PDB entry 7U2B | electron microscopy, 4.10 A resolution (low resolution: residue-level contacts below are approximate; hydrogen-bond / salt-bridge calls are withheld) | chains A and B of the 3 polymer chains in the assembly

== Chain A (and B) ==
Molecule: Serine--tRNA ligase, mitochondrial
From: Homo sapiens
Notes: EC 6.1.1.11; chain B of this document is another copy of the same molecule, construct and numbering; everything in this record applies to it too
Reference sequence: Q9NP81 (SYSM_HUMAN); residues 1-518 here = UniProt positions 1-518
Amino-acid sequence (518 residues; row label = number of the first residue in the row):
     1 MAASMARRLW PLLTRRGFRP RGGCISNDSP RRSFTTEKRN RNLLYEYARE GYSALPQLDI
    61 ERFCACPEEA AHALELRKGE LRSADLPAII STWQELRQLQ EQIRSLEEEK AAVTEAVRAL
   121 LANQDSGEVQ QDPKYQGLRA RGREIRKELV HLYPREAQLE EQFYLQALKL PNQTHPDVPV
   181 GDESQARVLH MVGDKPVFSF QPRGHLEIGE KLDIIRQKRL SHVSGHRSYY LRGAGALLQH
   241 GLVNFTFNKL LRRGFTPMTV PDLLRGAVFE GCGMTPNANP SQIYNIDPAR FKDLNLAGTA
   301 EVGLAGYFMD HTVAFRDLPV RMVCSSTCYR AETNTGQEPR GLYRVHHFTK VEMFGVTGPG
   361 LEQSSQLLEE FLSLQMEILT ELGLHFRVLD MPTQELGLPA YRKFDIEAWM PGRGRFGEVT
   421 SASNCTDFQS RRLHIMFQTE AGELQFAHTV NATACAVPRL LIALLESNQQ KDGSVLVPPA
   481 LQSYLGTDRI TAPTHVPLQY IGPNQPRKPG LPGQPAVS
Not modelled in the structure: 1-185, 394-396, 508-518 (chain B: 1-38, 334-337, 504-518)
Ligand contacts: 5'-O-(N-(L-seryl)-sulfamoyl)adenosine (SSA): Thr299, Glu301, Arg330, Tyr343, Arg344, Val345, Phe348, Lys350, Glu352, Glu418, Val419, Thr420, Ser421, Asn451, Ala452, Thr453, Ala456, Arg459
Reported in the primary citation:
  - conformationally variable residues (loop rearrangement, side-chain flip): Glu332, Asn334 to Arg340
  - binding site for the 53-nt RNA strand: Lys110, Val117, Arg118, Arg139, Arg143, Arg146, Asn334 to Arg340
  - mutagenesis - R118A, R118A/R139A/R143A, R139A, R143A, R146A: decreased catalytic activity with the 53-nt RNA strand

== Interface between chain A and chain B ==
Contacting residue pairs (131):
  Arg216(A) - Tyr307(B)
  Arg216(A) - His311(B)
  Ser221(A) - Arg265(B)
  His222(A) - Tyr47(B)
  His222(A) - Tyr52(B)
  His222(A) - Arg265(B)
  Val223(A) - Leu264(B)
  Val223(A) - Arg265(B)
  Val223(A) - Val268(B)
  Val223(A) - Gly306(B)
  Val223(A) - Tyr307(B)
  Val223(A) - Met309(B)
  Ser224(A) - Leu264(B)
  Gly225(A) - Arg265(B)
  Tyr229(A) - Pro261(B)
  Tyr230(A) - Met258(B)
  Tyr230(A) - Thr259(B)
  Tyr230(A) - Val260(B)
  Tyr230(A) - Pro261(B)
  Tyr230(A) - Gly303(B)
  Tyr230(A) - Tyr307(B)
  Leu231(A) - Met258(B)
  Leu231(A) - Thr259(B)
  Arg232(A) - Pro257(B)
  Arg232(A) - Met258(B)
  Arg232(A) - Tyr307(B)
  Arg232(A) - Met322(B)
  Gly233(A) - Pro257(B)
  Ala236(A) - Pro257(B)
  Ala236(A) - Met258(B)
  Ala236(A) - Thr259(B)
  Leu237(A) - Leu251(B)
  Leu237(A) - Pro257(B)
  Gln239(A) - Thr259(B)
  His240(A) - Phe247(B)
  Asn244(A) - Asn244(B)
  Phe247(A) - His240(B)
  Leu251(A) - Leu237(B)
  Pro257(A) - Arg232(B)
  Pro257(A) - Gly233(B)
  Pro257(A) - Ala236(B)
  Pro257(A) - Leu237(B)
  Met258(A) - Leu231(B)
  Met258(A) - Arg232(B)
  Met258(A) - Ala236(B)
  Thr259(A) - Tyr230(B)
  Thr259(A) - Leu231(B)
  Val260(A) - Tyr230(B)
  Val260(A) - His347(B)
  Pro261(A) - Ser224(B)
  Pro261(A) - Tyr229(B)
  Pro261(A) - Tyr230(B)
  Pro261(A) - His347(B)
  Asp262(A) - Tyr329(B)
  Asp262(A) - His347(B)
  Leu263(A) - Ser224(B)
  Leu263(A) - Tyr284(B)
  Leu264(A) - Val223(B)
  Arg265(A) - Ser221(B)
  Arg265(A) - His222(B)
  Arg265(A) - Val223(B)
  Arg265(A) - Gly225(B)
  Val268(A) - Val223(B)
  Asn279(A) - Arg290(B)
  Ser281(A) - Arg290(B)
  Tyr284(A) - Leu263(B)
  Tyr284(A) - Phe291(B)
  Asn285(A) - Ile286(B)
  Asn285(A) - Asp287(B)
  Ile286(A) - Asn285(B)
  Asp287(A) - Asn285(B)
  Asp287(A) - Asp287(B)
  Asp287(A) - Pro288(B)
  Pro288(A) - Asp287(B)
  Arg290(A) - Ser281(B)
  Arg290(A) - Asn285(B)
  Phe291(A) - Tyr284(B)
  Phe291(A) - Ala331(B)
  Leu294(A) - Tyr284(B)
  Leu296(A) - Leu296(B)
  Gly303(A) - Tyr230(B)
  Gly306(A) - Val223(B)
  Tyr307(A) - Arg216(B)
  Tyr307(A) - Tyr230(B)
  Tyr307(A) - Arg232(B)
  Met309(A) - Val223(B)
  Asp310(A) - Tyr500(B)
  Asp310(A) - Ile501(B)
  Asp310(A) - Gly502(B)
  His311(A) - Arg216(B)
  His311(A) - Leu498(B)
  His311(A) - Gln499(B)
  His311(A) - Tyr500(B)
  Thr312(A) - Leu498(B)
  Thr312(A) - Gln499(B)
  Thr312(A) - Ile501(B)
  Val313(A) - Leu498(B)
  Ala314(A) - Val496(B)
  Arg316(A) - Val496(B)
  Asp317(A) - His495(B)
  Asp317(A) - Val496(B)
  Ser325(A) - His240(B)
  Thr327(A) - Asp262(B)
  Thr327(A) - Thr327(B)
  Thr327(A) - Tyr329(B)
  Tyr329(A) - Asp262(B)
  Tyr329(A) - Thr327(B)
  Tyr329(A) - Tyr329(B)
  Ala331(A) - Phe291(B)
  His347(A) - Pro261(B)
  Met436(A) - Ile501(B)
  His495(A) - Asp317(B)
  Val496(A) - Ala314(B)
  Val496(A) - Arg316(B)
  Val496(A) - Asp317(B)
  Leu498(A) - Tyr307(B)
  Leu498(A) - Thr312(B)
  Gln499(A) - His311(B)
  Gln499(A) - Thr312(B)
  Gln499(A) - Gln438(B)
  Tyr500(A) - Tyr52(B)
  Tyr500(A) - Asp310(B)
  Tyr500(A) - His311(B)
  Ile501(A) - Asp310(B)
  Ile501(A) - His434(B)
  Ile501(A) - Met436(B)
  Pro503(A) - Gly51(B)
  Pro503(A) - Tyr52(B)
  Pro503(A) - Ser53(B)
  Pro503(A) - Ala54(B)
  Asn504(A) - Gly51(B)
Interface residues without a listed pair, chain A (70 interface residues in all): Ser228, Thr256, Pro280, Val320, His346, Gly502
Interface residues without a listed pair, chain B (79 interface residues in all): Ser228, Gln239, Thr256, Ala278, Asn279, Pro280, Gln282, Ile283, Leu294, Phe308, Val313, Ser325, His346

== In short ==
70 residues of chain A and 79 residues of chain B are in contact. The paper reports a binding site for the
53-nt RNA strand at Lys110(A), Val117(A) and Arg118(A) among others; R118A, R118A/R139A/R143A and R139A of
chain A, among others, reduce catalytic activity with the 53-nt RNA strand; 5 substitutions were tested in
all.
Both chains are Serine--tRNA ligase, mitochondrial (Homo sapiens). Entry 7U2B (Cryo-electron microscopy
structure of human mt-SerRS in complex with mt-tRNA(GCU-TL)) was determined by electron microscopy, deposited
together with 7TZB and 7U2A.
